8GPR - chains C and D of the 4 polymer chains in the assembly; structure by electron microscopy, 8.20 A resolution (very low resolution: no residue pairs are listed; an interface is given only as per-side residue counts).

== Chain C (and D) ==
Molecule: Glutamate receptor
Organism: Rattus norvegicus
Notes: chain D of this document is another copy of the same molecule, construct and numbering; everything in this record applies to it too
UniProt: A0A0G2K830 (A0A0G2K830_RAT); residues 1-837 here correspond to UniProt positions 35-871 (UniProt number = residue number + 34)
Amino-acid sequence (841 residues; each row starts with the number of its first residue):
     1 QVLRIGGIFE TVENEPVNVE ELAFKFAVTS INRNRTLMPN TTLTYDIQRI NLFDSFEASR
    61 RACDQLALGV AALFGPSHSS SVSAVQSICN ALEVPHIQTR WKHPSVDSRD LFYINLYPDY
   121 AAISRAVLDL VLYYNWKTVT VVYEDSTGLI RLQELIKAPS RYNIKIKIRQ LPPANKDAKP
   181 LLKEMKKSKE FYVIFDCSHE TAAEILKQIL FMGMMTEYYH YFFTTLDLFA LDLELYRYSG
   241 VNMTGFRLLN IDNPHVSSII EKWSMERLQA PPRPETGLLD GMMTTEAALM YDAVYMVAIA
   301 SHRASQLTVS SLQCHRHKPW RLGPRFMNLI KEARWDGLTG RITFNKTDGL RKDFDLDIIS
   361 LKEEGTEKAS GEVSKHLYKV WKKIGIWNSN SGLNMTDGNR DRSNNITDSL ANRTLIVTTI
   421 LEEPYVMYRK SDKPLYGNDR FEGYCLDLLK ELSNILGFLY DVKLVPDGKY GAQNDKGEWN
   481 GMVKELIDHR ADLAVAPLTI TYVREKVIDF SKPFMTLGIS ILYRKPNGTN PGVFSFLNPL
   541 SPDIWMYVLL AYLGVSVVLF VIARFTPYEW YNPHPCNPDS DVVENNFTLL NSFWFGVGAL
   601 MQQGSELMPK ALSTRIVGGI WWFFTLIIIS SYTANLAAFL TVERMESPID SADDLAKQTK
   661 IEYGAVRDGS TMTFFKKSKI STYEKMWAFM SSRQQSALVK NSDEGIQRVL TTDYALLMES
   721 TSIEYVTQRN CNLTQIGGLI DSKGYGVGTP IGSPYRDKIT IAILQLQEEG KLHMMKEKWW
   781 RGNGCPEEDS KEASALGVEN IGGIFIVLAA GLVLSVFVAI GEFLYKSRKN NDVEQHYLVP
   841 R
Unresolved in the structure: 365-380, 527-531, 565-610, 647-650, 787-798, 821-841
Construct notes: engineered mutation Y552 (Cys586 in A0A0G2K830), V557 (Cys591 in A0A0G2K830); expression tag (838-841)
Disulfide bonds: C63-C314, C731-C785

== How chain C and chain D interact ==
At this resolution (8 A) residue pairs are not listed: 75 residues of chain C and 69 of chain D lie at the interface.

== In short ==
Chain C and chain D form an interface of 75 and 69 residues respectively.
Both chains are Glutamate receptor (Rattus norvegicus). Entry 8GPR (GluK1-1a receptor captured in the
desensitized state) was determined by electron microscopy, deposited together with 7YSJ and 7YSV.
